Entry 8ARP (X-ray diffraction, 3.05 A resolution); this record covers chains D and F of the 6 polymer chains in the assembly.

Chain D (and F):
Molecule: ATP-dependent RNA helicase DBP2
Source organism: Saccharomyces cerevisiae
Notes: EC 3.6.4.13; chain F of this document is another copy of the same molecule, construct and numbering; everything in this record applies to it too
Reference sequence: P24783 (DBP2_YEAST); residue numbers follow UniProt; this construct covers 1-546
Chain sequence (546 residues; numbered 1 to 546; the number before each row is that of its first residue):
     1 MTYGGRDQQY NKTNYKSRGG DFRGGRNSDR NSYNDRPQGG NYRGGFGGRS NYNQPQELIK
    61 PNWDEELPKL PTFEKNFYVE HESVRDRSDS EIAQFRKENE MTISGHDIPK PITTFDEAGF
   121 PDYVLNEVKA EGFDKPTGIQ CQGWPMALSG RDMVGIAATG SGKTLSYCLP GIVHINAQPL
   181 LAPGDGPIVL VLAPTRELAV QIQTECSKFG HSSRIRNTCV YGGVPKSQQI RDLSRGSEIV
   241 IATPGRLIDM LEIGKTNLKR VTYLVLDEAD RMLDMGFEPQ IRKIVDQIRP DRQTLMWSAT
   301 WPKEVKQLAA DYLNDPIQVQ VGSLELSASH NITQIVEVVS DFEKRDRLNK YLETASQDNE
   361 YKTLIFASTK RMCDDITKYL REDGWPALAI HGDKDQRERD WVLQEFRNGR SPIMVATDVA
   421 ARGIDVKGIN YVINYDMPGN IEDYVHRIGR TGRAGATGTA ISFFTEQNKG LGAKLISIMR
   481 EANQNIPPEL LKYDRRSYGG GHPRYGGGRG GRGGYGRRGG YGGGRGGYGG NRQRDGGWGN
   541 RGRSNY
Unresolved in the structure: 1-52, 497-546 (chain F: 1-53, 497-546)
Ligand contacts: ADP (adenosine-5'-diphosphate): F115, F133, D134, K135, P136, T137, Q140, A158, T159, G160, S161, G162, K163, T164, L165, E205, D267, E268, R422
Curated features (UniProtKB/Swiss-Prot):
  - region: Y505 to G530 (RNA-binding RGG-box)
  - motif: T113 to C141 (Q motif), D267 to D270 (DEAD box)
  - binding site (ATP): A157 to T164
  - modified residue: R18 (Omega-N-methylarginine), R43 (Omega-N-methylarginine), S88 (Phosphoserine), S90 (Phosphoserine), R509 (Dimethylated arginine), R512 (Dimethylated arginine), R518 (Dimethylated arginine), R525 (Dimethylated arginine)
  - cross-link: K474 (Glycyl lysine isopeptide (Lys-Gly) (interchain with G-Cter in ubiquitin))
  - mutagenesis: K163 (K163N: Abolishes enzymatic activity; K163R: Decreases nonsense-mediated mRNA decay), E268 (E268D: Decreases nonsense-mediated mRNA decay; E268Q: Abolishes enzymatic activity), T300 (T300A: Decreases nonsense-mediated mRNA decay), R447 (R447K: Decreases nonsense-mediated mRNA decay)
Reported in the primary citation:
  - mutagenesis - Y221C/G392C/D393C: abolished catalytic activity on in the absence of 2 mM TCEP
  - mutagenesis - Y221C, G392C/D393C: unchanged catalytic activity (unwinding activity)
  - mutagenesis - R495A/R496A: increased catalytic activity
  - mutagenesis - E80A/H81A: unchanged catalytic activity on unwinding
  - mutagenesis - Y78E: abolished catalytic activity on unwinding
  - mutagenesis - Y78E (3-fold), E80A/H81A (2.2-fold), Q484A: decreased catalytic activity (ATPase activity)
  - mutagenesis - F73A, F77A/Y78A: abolished catalytic activity (ATPase activity)
  - mutagenesis - Y78A: unchanged catalytic activity (ATPase activity)

Chain D / chain F interface:
Residue-residue contacts (5):
  N53(D) - R371(F)  hydrogen bond
  E66(D) - F342(F)
  L70(D) - F342(F)  hydrophobic
  P183(D) - Y379(F)
  K259(D) - F342(F)
Also at the interface, not in a pair above, chain D (8 interface residues in all): K69, G184, D185
Also at the interface, not in a pair above, chain F (5 interface residues in all): S340, E343

In short:
Chain D and chain F form an interface of 8 and 5 residues respectively, with 1 hydrogen bond. Its one
hydrogen-bonded contact is N53(D)-R371(F). From the paper: Y78E, E80A/H81A and Q484A of chain D reduce
catalytic activity (ATPase activity); F73A and F77A/Y78A of chain D abolish catalytic activity (ATPase
activity); 10 substitutions were tested in all.
Both chains are ATP-dependent RNA helicase DBP2 (Saccharomyces cerevisiae). Entry 8ARP (Crystal structure of
DEAD-box protein Dbp2 in complex with ADP) was determined by X-ray diffraction, deposited together with 8ARK.
